Entry 2BRU (solution NMR); this record covers chains A and C of the 3 polymer chains in the assembly.

# Chain A
Name: Nad(p) transhydrogenase subunit alpha
Source organism: Escherichia coli
Notes: EC 1.6.1.2; fragment: domain i, residues 2-394
UniProtKB: P07001 (PNTA_ECOLI); residues 1002-1394 here correspond to UniProt positions 2-394 (UniProt number = residue number - 1000)
Sequence (401 residues; row label = number of the first residue in the row):
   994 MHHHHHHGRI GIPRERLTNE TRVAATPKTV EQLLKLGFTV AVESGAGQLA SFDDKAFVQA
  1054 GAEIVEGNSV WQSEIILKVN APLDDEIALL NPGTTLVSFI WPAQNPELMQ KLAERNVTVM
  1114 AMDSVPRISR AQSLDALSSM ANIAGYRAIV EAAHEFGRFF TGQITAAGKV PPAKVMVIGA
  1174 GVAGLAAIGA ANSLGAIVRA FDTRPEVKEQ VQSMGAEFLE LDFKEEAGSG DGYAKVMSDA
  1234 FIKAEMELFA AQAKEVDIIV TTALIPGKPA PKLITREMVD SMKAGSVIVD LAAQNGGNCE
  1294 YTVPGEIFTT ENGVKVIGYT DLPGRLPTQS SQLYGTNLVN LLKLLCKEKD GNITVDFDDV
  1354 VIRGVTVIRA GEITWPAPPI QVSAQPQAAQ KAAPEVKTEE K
Unresolved in the structure: 994-999, 1217-1223, 1374-1394

# Chain C
Name: Nad(p) transhydrogenase subunit beta
Source organism: Escherichia coli
Notes: EC 1.6.1.2; fragment: domain iii, residues 286-462
UniProtKB: P07002 (PNTB_ECOLI); residues 10-186 here correspond to UniProt positions 286-462 (UniProt number = residue number + 276)
Sequence (186 residues; numbered 1 to 186; the number before each row is that of its first residue):
     1 MHHHHHHSSQ EVGEHREITA EETAELLKNS HSVIITPGYG MAVAQAQYPV AEITEKLRAR
    61 GINVRFGIHP VAGRLPGHMN VLLAEAKVPY DIVLEMDEIN DDFADTDTVL VIGANDTVNP
   121 AAQDDPKSPI AGMPVLEVWK AQNVIVFKRS MNTGYAGVQN PLFFKENTHM LFGDAKASVD
   181 AILKAL
Unresolved in the structure: 1-19
Small-molecule neighbours:
  - NAD (nicotinamide-adenine-dinucleotide): Val71, Ile130, Met133
  - NADP (NAP; NADP nicotinamide-adenine-dinucleotide phosphate): Gly38, Tyr39, Gly40, Val43, Ala44, Pro70, Val71, Ala72, Gly73, Arg74, Leu75, Pro76, Gly113, Ala114, Asn115, Asp116, Thr117, Ile130, Met133, Phe147, Lys148, Arg149, Ser150, Asn152, Thr153, Gly154, Tyr155, Gly173, Asp174, Ala175

# Chain A / chain C interface
Pairs across the interface (14):
  Gly1155(A) - Asn80(C)
  Gly1155(A) - Val81(C)
  Gln1156(A) - Gly77(C)
  Gln1156(A) - Asn80(C)
  Ile1157(A) - Pro70(C)
  Ile1157(A) - Pro76(C)
  Ile1157(A) - Gly77(C)
  Ile1157(A) - Glu95(C)
  Ile1157(A) - Met96(C)
  Thr1158(A) - Pro70(C)
  Ala1159(A) - Met96(C)
  Ala1160(A) - Met96(C)
  Lys1162(A) - Glu95(C)
  Pro1165(A) - Tyr90(C)
Also at the interface, not in a pair above, chain A (9 interface residues in all): Gly1188
Also at the interface, not in a pair above, chain C (10 interface residues in all): Ile68, Val93

# Overview
Chain A and chain C form an interface of 9 and 10 residues respectively. Chain C binds NAD and NADP.
Chain A is Nad(p) transhydrogenase subunit alpha and chain C is Nad(p) transhydrogenase subunit beta, both
from Escherichia coli; the structure, Complex of the domain I and domain III of Escherichia coli
transhydrogenase, was determined by solution NMR.
